PDB entry 5Y7Q | X-ray diffraction, 2.70 A resolution | chains A and C of the 4 polymer chains in the assembly

# Chain A
Name: Fanconi-associated nuclease 1 homolog
Organism: Pseudomonas aeruginosa (strain ATCC 15692 / DSM 22644 / CIP 104116 / JCM 14847 / LMG 12228 / 1C / PRS 101 / PAO1)
Notes: EC 3.1.4.1
Reference sequence: Q9I2N0 (FAN1_PSEAE); residues 1-559 here = UniProt positions 1-559
Amino-acid sequence (580 residues; row label = number of the first residue in the row; numbers below 1 keep their minus sign (Met-20 is residue -20)):
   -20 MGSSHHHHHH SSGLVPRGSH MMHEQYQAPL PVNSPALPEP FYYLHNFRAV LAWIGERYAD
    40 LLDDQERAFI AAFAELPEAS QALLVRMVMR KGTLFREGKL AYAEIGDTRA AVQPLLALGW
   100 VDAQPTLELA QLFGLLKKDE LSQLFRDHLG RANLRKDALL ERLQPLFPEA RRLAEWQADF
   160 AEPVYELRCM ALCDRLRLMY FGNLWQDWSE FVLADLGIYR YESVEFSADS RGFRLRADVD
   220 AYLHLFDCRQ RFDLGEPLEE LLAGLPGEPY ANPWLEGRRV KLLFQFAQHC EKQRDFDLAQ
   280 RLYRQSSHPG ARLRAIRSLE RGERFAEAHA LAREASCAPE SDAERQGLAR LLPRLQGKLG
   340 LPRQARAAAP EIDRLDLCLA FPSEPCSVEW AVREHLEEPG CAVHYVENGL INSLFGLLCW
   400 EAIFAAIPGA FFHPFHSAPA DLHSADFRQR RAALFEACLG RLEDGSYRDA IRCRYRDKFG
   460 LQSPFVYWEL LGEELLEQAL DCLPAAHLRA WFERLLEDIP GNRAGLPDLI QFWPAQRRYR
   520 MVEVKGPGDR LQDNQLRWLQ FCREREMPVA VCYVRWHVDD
Unresolved in the structure: -20 to 13
Sequence notes: initiating methionine (-20); expression tag (-19 to 0)
Swiss-Prot annotation at these positions:
  - binding site (Mn(2+)): Glu386, Asp507, Glu522, Val523
  - mutagenesis: Arg65 to Arg69 (Impaired ability to incise a 5' flap structure), Trp184 (W184A: No effect on nuclease activity), Val191 to Ile197 (Decreased nuclease activity), Val191 to Leu192 (Decreased nuclease activity), Trp253 (W253P: Weak nuclease activity), Leu421 (L421R: Strongly decreased nuclease activity), Asp507 (D507A: Loss of nuclease activity), Glu522 (E522A: Loss of nuclease activity), Lys524 (K524A: Loss of nuclease activity), Gln534 (Q534A: Loss of function)
From the paper describing this entry:
  - conformationally variable residues (order/disorder transition): Ala15, Leu16
  - binding site for the 10-nt DNA strand: Pro14 to Tyr21, Arg65, Leu195
  - catalytic residues: Asp507
  - mutagenesis - R228A: unchanged catalytic activity
  - mutagenesis - R228A/K260A, K260A: decreased catalytic activity on ICL-9/G3
  - mutagenesis - R228A/K260A, K260A: decreased catalytic activity on ICL-3/G3

# Chain C
Molecule: 24-nt DNA strand
Sequence (24 nucleotides; numbered 1 to 24; the number before each row is that of its first residue):
     1 GAATGTGTGT CTCAATCCCA ACTT
Unresolved in the structure: 6-10

# Chain A / chain C interface
Residue-residue contacts (29; chain A residue first):
  Lys78(A) - DC18(C)  phosphate contact
  Lys78(A) - DC19(C)  salt bridge to the phosphate
  Leu115(A) - DA20(C)  phosphate contact
  Lys116(A) - DC19(C)  salt bridge to the phosphate
  Lys116(A) - DA20(C)  phosphate contact
  Lys117(A) - DA20(C)  hydrogen bond to the phosphate
  Lys117(A) - DA21(C)  salt bridge to the phosphate
  Arg134(A) - DA21(C)  hydrogen bond to the phosphate
  Arg134(A) - DC22(C)  salt bridge to the phosphate
  Lys135(A) - DA20(C)  salt bridge to the phosphate
  Lys135(A) - DA21(C)  hydrogen bond to the phosphate
  Asp136(A) - DA21(C)  phosphate contact
  Trp184(A) - DC11(C)  stacking on the base
  Leu192(A) - DC13(C)  base contact
  Ile197(A) - DC13(C)  sugar contact
  Tyr198(A) - DT12(C)  base contact
  Tyr200(A) - DT12(C)  hydrogen bond to the base
  Lys271(A) - DT4(C)  sugar contact
  Lys271(A) - DG5(C)  phosphate contact
  Arg296(A) - DA2(C)  hydrogen bond to the phosphate
  Arg296(A) - DA3(C)  salt bridge to the phosphate
  Arg300(A) - DA3(C)  salt bridge to the phosphate
  Arg300(A) - DT4(C)  salt bridge to the phosphate
  Arg329(A) - DA2(C)  salt bridge to the phosphate
  Arg333(A) - DG1(C)  hydrogen bond to the phosphate
  Arg333(A) - DA2(C)  salt bridge to the phosphate
  Gln461(A) - DT12(C)  hydrogen bond to the base
  Arg529(A) - DG1(C)  hydrogen bond to the base
  Arg529(A) - DA2(C)  base contact
Also at the interface, not in a pair above, chain A (20 interface residues in all): Arg293

# Summary
Chain A and chain C form an interface of 20 and 13 residues respectively, with 8 hydrogen bonds, 10 salt
bridges and 1 aromatic stacking contact. Polar pairs include Tyr200(A)-DT12(C), Gln461(A)-DT12(C) and
Arg529(A)-DG1(C). From the paper: the catalytic residue Asp507(A); R228A/K260A and K260A of chain A reduce
catalytic activity on ICL-9/G3.
Chain A is Fanconi-associated nuclease 1 homolog (Pseudomonas aeruginosa (strain ATCC 15692 / DSM 22644 / CIP
104116 / JCM 14847 / LMG 12228 / 1C / PRS 101 / PAO1)) and chain C is a 24-nt DNA strand; the structure,
Crystal structure of paFAN1 bound to 2nt 5'flap DNA with gap, was determined by X-ray diffraction (same
publication as 5Y7G and 5Z6W).
